6G2L - chain A; structure by X-ray diffraction, 1.48 A resolution.

== Chain A ==
Protein: 5'(3')-deoxyribonucleotidase, mitochondrial
Organism: Homo sapiens
Notes: EC 3.1.3.-
UniProtKB: Q9NPB1 (NT5M_HUMAN); residues 32-228 here = UniProt positions 32-228
Sequence (202 residues; each row starts with the number of its first residue):
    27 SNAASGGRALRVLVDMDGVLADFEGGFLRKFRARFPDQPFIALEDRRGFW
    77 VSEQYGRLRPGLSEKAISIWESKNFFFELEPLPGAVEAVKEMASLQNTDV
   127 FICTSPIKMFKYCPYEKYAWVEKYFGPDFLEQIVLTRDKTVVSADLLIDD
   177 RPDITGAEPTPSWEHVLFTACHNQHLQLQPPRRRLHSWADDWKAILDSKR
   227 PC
Not modelled in the structure: 30-32, 228
Covalently attached groups: beta-mercaptoethanol (BME) linked to Cys-197
Differences from the reference sequence: expression tag (27-31)
Bound ions: Mg2+: Asp-41, Asp-43, Asp-176 (together with PB-PMTMU)
Ligand contacts: PB-PMTMU (EJ8; [(2R,4AR,6R,7AR)-6-[2,4-bis(oxidanylidene)-5-(phosphonomethylsulfanylmethyl)pyrimidin-1-yl]-2-phenyl-4A,6,7,7A-tetrahydro-4H-furo[3,2-d][1,3]dioxin-2-yl]phosphonic acid): Asp-41, Met-42, Asp-43, Phe-49, Phe-75, Trp-76, Val-77, Trp-96, Thr-130, Ser-131, Pro-132, Ile-133, Lys-134, Lys-143, Arg-163, Lys-165, Asp-176, Arg-177
UniProt features mapped onto this chain:
  - active site: Asp-41 (Nucleophile), Asp-43 (Proton donor)
  - binding site (Mg(2+)): Asp-41, Asp-43, Asp-176
  - binding site (substrate): Asp-43, Phe-49, Phe-75, Trp-76, Val-77, Trp-96, Thr-130, Lys-165

== Overview ==
Bound to chain A: PB-PMTMU. Asp-41, Asp-43 and Asp-176 coordinate Mg2+. Curated annotation (UniProt) lists
active-site residues Asp-41 and Asp-43, 3 Mg2+-binding residues and 8 substrate-binding residues.
Chain A is 5'(3')-deoxyribonucleotidase, mitochondrial (Homo sapiens); the structure, Crystal structure of
human mitochondrial 5'(3')-deoxyribonucleotidase in complex with the inhibitor PB-PMTMU, was determined by
X-ray diffraction (same publication as 6G22, 6G2M and 6G2N).
